Entry 4MVI (X-ray diffraction, 1.70 A resolution); this record covers chains A and B.

== Chain A ==
Name: Neutrophil gelatinase-associated lipocalin
Organism: Homo sapiens
UniProtKB: P80188 (NGAL_HUMAN); residues 1-178 here correspond to UniProt positions 21-198 (UniProt number = residue number + 20)
Sequence (188 residues; row label = number of the first residue in the row):
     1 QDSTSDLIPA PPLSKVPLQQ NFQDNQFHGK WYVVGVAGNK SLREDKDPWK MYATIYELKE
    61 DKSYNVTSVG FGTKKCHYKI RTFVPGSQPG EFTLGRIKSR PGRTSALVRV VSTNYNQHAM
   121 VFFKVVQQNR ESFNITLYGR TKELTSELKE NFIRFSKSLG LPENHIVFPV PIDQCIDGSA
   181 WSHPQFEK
Not modelled in the structure: 1-5, 178-188
Sequence notes: engineered mutation His28 (Gln48 in P80188), Val36 (Leu56 in P80188), Lys40 (Ala60 in P80188), Ser41 (Ile61 in P80188), Trp49 (Gln69 in P80188), Gly70 (Leu90 in P80188), Gly72 (Arg92 in P80188), Thr73 (Lys93 in P80188), His77 (Asp97 in P80188), Lys79 (Trp99 in P80188), Ser87 (Cys107 in P80188), Arg96 (Asn116 in P80188), Arg100 (Tyr120 in P80188), Arg103 (Leu123 in P80188), Ala106 (Tyr126 in P80188), Val125 (Lys145 in P80188), Gln127 (Ser147 in P80188), Ser132 (Tyr152 in P80188), Asn134 (Lys154 in P80188); expression tag (179-188)
Disulfide bonds: Cys76-Cys175
Curated features (UniProtKB/Swiss-Prot):
  - binding site (a carboxymycobactin): Tyr52 to Thr54, Tyr138
  - modified residue: Gln1 (Pyrrolidone carboxylic acid)
  - glycosylation: Asn65 (N-linked (GlcNAc...) asparagine)

== Chain B ==
Name: Beta-amyloid protein 40
UniProtKB: P05067 (A4_HUMAN); residues 1-40 here correspond to UniProt positions 672-711 (UniProt number = residue number + 671)
Sequence (40 residues; numbered 1 to 40; the number before each row is that of its first residue):
     1 DAEFRHDSGY EVHHQKLVFF AEDVGSNKGA IIGLMVGGVV
Not modelled in the structure: 1-15, 29-40

== How chain A and chain B interact ==
Residue-residue contacts - 41 pairs, chain A then chain B:
  Val36(A) - Phe20(B)  hydrophobic
  Val36(A) - Ala21(B)  hydrophobic
  Trp49(A) - Phe20(B)  hydrophobic
  Lys50(A) - Phe20(B)
  Tyr52(A) - Val18(B)
  Tyr52(A) - Phe19(B)  hydrophobic
  Tyr52(A) - Phe20(B)
  Tyr52(A) - Ala21(B)  hydrogen bond (side chain-backbone)
  Tyr52(A) - Glu22(B)  hydrogen bond
  Thr54(A) - Glu22(B)  hydrogen bond
  Ser68(A) - Phe19(B)
  Ser68(A) - Glu22(B)
  Val69(A) - Phe19(B)
  Gly70(A) - Val18(B)
  Gly70(A) - Phe19(B)
  Gly72(A) - Val18(B)
  His77(A) - Phe19(B)
  Tyr78(A) - Phe19(B)
  Lys79(A) - Phe19(B)
  Lys79(A) - Asp23(B)  salt bridge
  Lys79(A) - Ser26(B)  hydrogen bond
  Lys79(A) - Asn27(B)
  Arg81(A) - Glu22(B)  salt bridge
  Arg81(A) - Asp23(B)  salt bridge
  Phe83(A) - Asp23(B)
  Leu94(A) - Asp23(B)
  Leu94(A) - Ser26(B)
  Thr104(A) - Ser26(B)
  Phe123(A) - Glu22(B)
  Phe123(A) - Asp23(B)
  Val125(A) - Glu22(B)
  Val125(A) - Asp23(B)
  Val125(A) - Val24(B)
  Gln127(A) - Gly25(B)  hydrogen bond (side chain-backbone)
  Gln127(A) - Lys28(B)  hydrogen bond (side chain-backbone)
  Asn134(A) - Glu22(B)  hydrogen bond (side chain-backbone)
  Asn134(A) - Val24(B)
  Thr136(A) - Ala21(B)
  Thr136(A) - Glu22(B)  hydrogen bond (side chain-backbone)
  Tyr138(A) - Glu22(B)  hydrogen bond
  Pro169(A) - Phe20(B)  hydrophobic
Interface residues without a listed pair, chain A (28 interface residues in all): Val33, Lys40, Tyr56, Phe71, Ala106
The authors on this interface:
  - interface residues, chain B: Phe19(B)

== Overview ==
28 residues of chain A face 11 of chain B across their interface; the contacts include 9 hydrogen bonds and 3
salt bridges. Polar pairs include Lys79(A)-Asp23(B), Arg81(A)-Glu22(B) and Arg81(A)-Asp23(B). From UniProt: 4
carboxymycobactin-binding residues on chain A. The paper reports the interface residue Phe19(B).
Here chain A is Neutrophil gelatinase-associated lipocalin (Homo sapiens) and chain B is Beta-amyloid protein
40. Entry 4MVI (Crystal structure of an engineered lipocalin (Anticalin US7) in complex with the Alzheimer
amyloid peptide Abeta(1-40)) was determined by X-ray diffraction together with 4MVK and 4MVL from the same
study.
